7CGT - chain A; structure by X-ray diffraction, 3.00 A resolution.

Chain A:
Molecule: Cyclodextrin glycosyltransferase
From: Bacillus circulans
Notes: EC 2.4.1.19
UniProt: P30920 (CDGT1_BACCI); residues 1-684 here correspond to UniProt positions 35-718 (UniProt number = residue number + 34)
Sequence (684 residues; each row starts with the number of its first residue):
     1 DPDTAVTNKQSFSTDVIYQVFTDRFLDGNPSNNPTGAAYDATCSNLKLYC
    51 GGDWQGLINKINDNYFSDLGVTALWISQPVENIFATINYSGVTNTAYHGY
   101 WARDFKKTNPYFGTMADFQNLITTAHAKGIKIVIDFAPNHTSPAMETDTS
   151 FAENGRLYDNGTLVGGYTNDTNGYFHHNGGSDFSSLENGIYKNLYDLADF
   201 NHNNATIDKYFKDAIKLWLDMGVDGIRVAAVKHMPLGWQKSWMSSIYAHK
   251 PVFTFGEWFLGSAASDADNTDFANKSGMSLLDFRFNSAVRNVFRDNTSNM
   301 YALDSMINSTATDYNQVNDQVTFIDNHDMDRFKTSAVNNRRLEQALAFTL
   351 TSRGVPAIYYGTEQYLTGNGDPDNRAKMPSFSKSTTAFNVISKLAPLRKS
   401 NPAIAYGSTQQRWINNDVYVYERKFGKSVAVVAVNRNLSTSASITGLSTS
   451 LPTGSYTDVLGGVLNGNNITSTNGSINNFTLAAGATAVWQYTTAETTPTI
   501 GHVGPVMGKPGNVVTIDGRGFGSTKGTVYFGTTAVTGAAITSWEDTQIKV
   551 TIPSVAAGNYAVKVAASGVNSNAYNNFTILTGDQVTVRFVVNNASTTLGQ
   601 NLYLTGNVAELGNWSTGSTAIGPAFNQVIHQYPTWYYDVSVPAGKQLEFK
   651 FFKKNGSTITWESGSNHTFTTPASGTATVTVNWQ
Construct notes: engineered mutation A229 (Asp263 in P30920)
Swiss-Prot annotation at these positions:
  - active site: E257 (Proton donor)
  - binding site (Ca(2+)): D27, N29, N32, N33, G51, D53, N139, I190, D199, H233
  - binding site (substrate): Y100, W101, H140, N193 to D196, R227, K232, H233, H327, D371, R375
  - site: D328 (Transition state stabilizer)
Cystine bridges: C43-C50
Ion coordination: Ca2+ site 1: D27, N29, N32, N33, G51, D53; Ca2+ site 2: N139, I190, D199, H233

In short:
D27, N29, N32, N33, G51 and D53 coordinate Ca2+ site 1. N139, I190, D199 and H233 form the Ca2+ site 2. From
UniProt: active-site residue E257, 10 Ca2+-binding residues and 13 substrate-binding residues.
Chain A is Cyclodextrin glycosyltransferase (Bacillus circulans); the structure, Rameb complex of cyclodextrin
glycosyltransferase mutant, was determined by X-ray diffraction (same publication as 6CGT, 8CGT, 9CGT, 4CGT
and 5CGT).
